Entry 6C0P (X-ray diffraction, 2.05 A resolution); this record covers chains A and B.

== Chain A ==
Protein: Reverse transcriptase/ribonuclease H
Organism: Human immunodeficiency virus type 1 group M subtype B
Notes: EC 2.7.7.49
Reference sequence: P03366 (POL_HV1B1); residues 1-555 here correspond to UniProt positions 600-1154 (UniProt number = residue number + 599)
Sequence (557 residues; each row starts with the number of its first residue; numbers below 1 keep their minus sign (Met-1 is residue -1)):
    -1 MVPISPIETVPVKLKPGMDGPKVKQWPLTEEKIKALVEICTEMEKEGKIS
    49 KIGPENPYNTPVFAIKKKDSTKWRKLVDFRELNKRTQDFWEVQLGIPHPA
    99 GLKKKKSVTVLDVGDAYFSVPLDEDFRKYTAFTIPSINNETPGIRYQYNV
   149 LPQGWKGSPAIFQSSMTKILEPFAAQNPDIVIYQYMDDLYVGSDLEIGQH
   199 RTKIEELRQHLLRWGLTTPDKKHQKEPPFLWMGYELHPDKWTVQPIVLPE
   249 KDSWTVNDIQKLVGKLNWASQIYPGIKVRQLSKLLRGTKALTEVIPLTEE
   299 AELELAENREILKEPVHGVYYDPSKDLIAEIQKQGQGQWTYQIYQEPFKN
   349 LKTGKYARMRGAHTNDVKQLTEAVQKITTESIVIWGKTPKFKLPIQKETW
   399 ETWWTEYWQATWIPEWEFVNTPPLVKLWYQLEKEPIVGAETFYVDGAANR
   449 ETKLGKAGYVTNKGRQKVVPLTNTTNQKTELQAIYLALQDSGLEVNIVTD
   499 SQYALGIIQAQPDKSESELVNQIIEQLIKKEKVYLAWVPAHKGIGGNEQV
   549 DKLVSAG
Not modelled in the structure: 555
Sequence notes: initiating methionine (-1); expression tag (0); engineered mutation Ala172 (Lys771 in P03366), Ala173 (Lys772 in P03366), Ser280 (Cys879 in P03366)
Curated features (UniProtKB/Swiss-Prot):
  - region: Phe227 to His235 (RT 'primer grip')
  - motif: Trp398 to Trp414 (Tryptophan repeat motif)
  - binding site (Mg(2+)): Asp110, Asp185, Asp186, Asp443, Glu478, Asp498, Asp549
  - site: Trp401 (Essential for RT p66/p51 heterodimerization), Trp414 (Essential for RT p66/p51 heterodimerization), Phe440, Tyr441 (Cleavage)
Metal / ion sites: Mg2+: Asp443, Asp549
Residues lining bound ligands: K5C (4-({4-[(4-{4-[(E)-2-cyanoethenyl]-2,6-dimethylphenoxy}thieno[3,2-d]pyrimidin-2-yl)amino]piperidin-1-yl}methyl)benzene-1-sulfonamide): Pro95, Leu100, Lys101, Lys102, Lys103, Lys104, Ser105, Val106, Val179, Ile180, Tyr181, Tyr188, Gly190, Lys223, Pro225, Phe227, Leu228, Trp229, Leu234, His235, Pro236, Tyr318
Reported in the primary citation:
  - mutagenesis - Y181I, Y188L, P225H, P236L: unchanged binding to K5C
  - mutagenesis - K103N/Y181I (1805-fold), Y188L: decreased binding to RPV
  - mutagenesis - K103N/Y181I: decreased binding to K5C
  - disease-associated variants - P225H, P236L: unchanged binding to RPV

== Chain B ==
Protein: Reverse transcriptase p51 subunit
Organism: Human immunodeficiency virus type 1 group M subtype B
Notes: EC 2.7.7.49
Reference sequence: P03366 (POL_HV1B1); residues 1-428 here correspond to UniProt positions 600-1027 (UniProt number = residue number + 599)
Sequence (428 residues; numbered 1 to 428; the number before each row is that of its first residue):
     1 PISPIETVPVKLKPGMDGPKVKQWPLTEEKIKALVEICTEMEKEGKISKI
    51 GPENPYNTPVFAIKKKDSTKWRKLVDFRELNKRTQDFWEVQLGIPHPAGL
   101 KKKKSVTVLDVGDAYFSVPLDEDFRKYTAFTIPSINNKTPGIRYQYNVLP
   151 QGWKGSPAIFQSSMTKILEPFKKQNPDIVIYQYMDDLYVGSDLEIGQHRT
   201 KIEELRQHLLRWGLTTPDKKHQKEPPFLWMGYELHPDKWTVQPIVLPEKD
   251 SWTVNDIQKLVGKLNWASQIYPGIKVRQLSKLLRGTKALTEVIPLTEEAE
   301 LELAENREILKEPVHGVYYDPSKDLIAEIQKQGQGQWTYQIYQEPFKNLK
   351 TGKYARMRGAHTNDVKQLTEAVQKITTESIVIWGKTPKFKLPIQKETWET
   401 WWTEYWQATWIPEWEFVNTPPLVKLWYQ
Not modelled in the structure: 1-3, 214-226
Sequence notes: engineered mutation Lys138 (Glu737 in P03366), Ser280 (Cys879 in P03366)
Curated features (UniProtKB/Swiss-Prot):
  - region: Phe227 to His235 (RT 'primer grip')
  - motif: Trp398 to Trp414 (Tryptophan repeat motif)
  - binding site (Mg(2+)): Asp110, Asp185, Asp186
  - site (Essential for RT p66/p51 heterodimerization): Trp401, Trp414

== Chain A / chain B interface ==
Residue-residue contacts - 111 pairs, chain A then chain B:
  Val8(A) - Pro52(B)  hydrophobic
  Val8(A) - Glu53(B)
  Pro9(A) - Glu53(B)
  Gln85(A) - Glu53(B)  hydrogen bond (side chain-backbone)
  Asp86(A) - Lys20(B)  salt bridge
  Asp86(A) - Pro55(B)
  Phe87(A) - Pro52(B)
  Phe87(A) - Pro55(B)
  Trp88(A) - Pro52(B)  hydrogen bond (backbone-backbone)
  Trp88(A) - Asn54(B)
  Trp88(A) - Pro55(B)
  Trp88(A) - Tyr56(B)
  Trp88(A) - Asn57(B)
  Trp88(A) - Thr131(B)
  Trp88(A) - Arg143(B)
  Val90(A) - Pro140(B)  hydrophobic
  Gly93(A) - Asn137(B)
  Ile94(A) - Asn137(B)
  Pro95(A) - Asn136(B)
  Pro95(A) - Asn137(B)
  His96(A) - Asn136(B)  hydrogen bond (backbone-side chain)
  Gly99(A) - Asn136(B)
  Ser162(A) - Pro52(B)
  Thr165(A) - Pro140(B)
  Tyr181(A) - Lys138(B)
  Met357(A) - Gln394(B)
  Glu370(A) - Gln394(B)  hydrogen bond
  Gln373(A) - Thr397(B)
  Gln373(A) - Thr400(B)
  Gln373(A) - Trp401(B)  hydrogen bond
  Thr376(A) - Thr400(B)
  Thr376(A) - Trp401(B)
  Thr377(A) - Thr400(B)
  Ile380(A) - Pro25(B)  hydrophobic
  Ile380(A) - Leu26(B)
  Ile380(A) - Thr27(B)
  Val381(A) - Pro25(B)  hydrophobic
  Val381(A) - Ile135(B)
  Val381(A) - Asn136(B)  hydrogen bond (backbone-backbone)
  Ile382(A) - Ile135(B)
  Ile382(A) - Asn136(B)
  Trp383(A) - Ile135(B)
  Gly384(A) - Thr27(B)
  Gly384(A) - Glu28(B)  hydrogen bond (backbone-backbone)
  Gly384(A) - Ile135(B)
  Trp402(A) - Lys331(B)  hydrogen bond (backbone-side chain)
  Trp402(A) - Thr362(B)
  Trp402(A) - Asp364(B)
  Tyr405(A) - Lys331(B)  hydrogen bond (backbone-side chain)
  Trp406(A) - Lys331(B)
  Trp406(A) - Pro392(B)  hydrophobic
  Trp406(A) - Val417(B)
  Trp406(A) - Asn418(B)
  Trp406(A) - Thr419(B)
  Trp406(A) - Pro420(B)
  Trp406(A) - Pro421(B)
  Gln407(A) - Lys331(B)  hydrogen bond (backbone-side chain)
  Gln407(A) - Asp364(B)
  Gln407(A) - Pro392(B)
  Gln407(A) - Ile393(B)
  Gln407(A) - Gln394(B)
  Gln407(A) - Val417(B)  hydrogen bond (side chain-backbone)
  Ala408(A) - Lys331(B)
  Ala408(A) - Asp364(B)
  Ala408(A) - Pro392(B)  hydrogen bond (backbone-backbone)
  Ala408(A) - Ile393(B)
  Thr409(A) - Asp364(B)  hydrogen bond (backbone-side chain)
  Trp410(A) - Thr362(B)
  Trp410(A) - Asn363(B)
  Trp410(A) - Val365(B)  hydrophobic
  Trp410(A) - Trp401(B)
  Trp410(A) - Tyr405(B)
  Pro412(A) - Trp401(B)  hydrophobic
  Pro433(A) - Asn255(B)
  Pro433(A) - Leu289(B)  hydrophobic
  Ile434(A) - Thr290(B)
  Val435(A) - Thr290(B)
  Thr439(A) - Lys287(B)
  Thr439(A) - Ala288(B)
  Thr439(A) - Leu289(B)  hydrogen bond (side chain-backbone)
  Tyr441(A) - Val254(B)
  Tyr441(A) - Gln258(B)
  Tyr441(A) - Thr286(B)
  Tyr441(A) - Lys287(B)  hydrogen bond (side chain-backbone)
  Val458(A) - Thr286(B)
  Thr459(A) - Thr286(B)
  Asn460(A) - Thr286(B)
  Asn460(A) - Lys287(B)
  Asn460(A) - Ala288(B)
  Asn494(A) - Leu289(B)
  Val496(A) - Gln258(B)
  Val496(A) - Leu289(B)  hydrophobic
  Leu503(A) - Leu422(B)  hydrophobic
  Gly504(A) - Pro420(B)
  Gln507(A) - Pro420(B)
  Tyr532(A) - Asn255(B)  hydrogen bond
  Tyr532(A) - Leu289(B)  hydrophobic
  Trp535(A) - Leu422(B)  hydrophobic
  Trp535(A) - Trp426(B)  hydrophobic
  Val536(A) - Gln258(B)
  Pro537(A) - Asn265(B)
  Lys540(A) - Asn265(B)
  Lys540(A) - Ser280(B)  hydrogen bond (backbone-side chain)
  Gly541(A) - Ser280(B)
  Ile542(A) - Gln258(B)
  Ile542(A) - Val261(B)  hydrophobic
  Gly543(A) - Leu283(B)  hydrogen bond (backbone-backbone)
  Gly543(A) - Gly285(B)
  Gly544(A) - Gly285(B)  hydrogen bond (backbone-backbone)
  Gly544(A) - Thr286(B)
  Gln547(A) - Gly285(B)
Interface residues without a listed pair, chain A (65 interface residues in all): Leu100, Lys101, Ala158, Ile159, Thr369, Thr386, Gln500, Ala508, Ala534
Interface residues without a listed pair, chain B (57 interface residues in all): Gly262, Val276, Trp337, His361, Leu368, Glu396, Lys424

== In short ==
65 residues of chain A and 57 residues of chain B are in contact, with 19 hydrogen bonds and 1 salt bridge.
Polar pairs include Asp86(A)-Lys20(B), Gln85(A)-Glu53(B) and His96(A)-Asn136(B). The paper reports that
K103N/Y181I and Y188L of chain A reduce binding to RPV; K103N/Y181I of chain A reduce binding to K5C; 5
substitutions were tested in all.
Here chain A is Reverse transcriptase/ribonuclease H and chain B is Reverse transcriptase p51 subunit, both
from Human immunodeficiency virus type 1 group M subtype B. Entry 6C0P (Crystal structure of HIV-1 E138K
mutant reverse transcriptase in complex with non-nucleoside inhibitor 25a) was determined by X-ray diffraction
together with 6C0J, 6C0K, 6C0L, 6C0N, 6C0O, 6C0R and 4 further entries from the same study.
